PDB entry 1LWJ | X-ray diffraction, 2.50 A resolution | chains A and B

Chain A:
Name: 4-alpha-glucanotransferase
From: Thermotoga maritima
Notes: EC 2.4.1.25
Reference sequence: P80099 (MGTA_THEMA); residues 1-441 here = UniProt positions 1-441
Sequence (441 residues; numbered 1 to 441; the number before each row is that of its first residue):
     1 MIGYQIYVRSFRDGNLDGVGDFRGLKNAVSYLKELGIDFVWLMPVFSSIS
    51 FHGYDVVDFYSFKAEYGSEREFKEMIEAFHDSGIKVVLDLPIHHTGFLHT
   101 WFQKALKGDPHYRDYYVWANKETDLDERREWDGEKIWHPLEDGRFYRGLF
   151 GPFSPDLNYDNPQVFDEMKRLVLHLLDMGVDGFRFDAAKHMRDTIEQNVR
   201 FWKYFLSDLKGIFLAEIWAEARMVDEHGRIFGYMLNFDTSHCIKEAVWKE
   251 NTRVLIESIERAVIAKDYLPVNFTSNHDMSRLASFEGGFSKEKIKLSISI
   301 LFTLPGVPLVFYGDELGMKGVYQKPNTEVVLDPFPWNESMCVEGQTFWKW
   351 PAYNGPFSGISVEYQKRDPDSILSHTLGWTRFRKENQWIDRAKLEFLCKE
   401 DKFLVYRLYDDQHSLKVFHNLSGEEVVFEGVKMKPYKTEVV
Curated features (UniProtKB/Swiss-Prot):
  - active site: Asp186 (Nucleophile), Glu216 (Proton donor)
  - binding site (Ca(2+)): Asp13, Asn15, Asp17, Val19, Asp21
  - site: Asp278 (Transition state stabilizer)
Bound ions: Ca2+: Asp13, Asn15, Asp17, Val19, Asp21
Residues lining bound ligands: modified acarbose pentasaccharide (ACG): His52, Tyr54, Pro91, His94, Glu130, Trp131, Phe150, Ser154, Arg184, Asp186, Ala187, Lys189, His190, Glu216, Trp218, Ala219, Glu220, His277, Asp278, Tyr322, Lys324, Thr327

Chain B:
Name: 4-alpha-glucanotransferase
From: Thermotoga maritima
Notes: EC 2.4.1.25
Reference sequence: P80099 (MGTA_THEMA); residues 442-882 here correspond to UniProt positions 1-441 (UniProt number = residue number - 441)
Sequence (441 residues; each row starts with the number of its first residue):
   442 MIGYQIYVRSFRDGNLDGVGDFRGLKNAVSYLKELGIDFVWLMPVFSSIS
   492 FHGYDVVDFYSFKAEYGSEREFKEMIEAFHDSGIKVVLDLPIHHTGFLHT
   542 WFQKALKGDPHYRDYYVWANKETDLDERREWDGEKIWHPLEDGRFYRGLF
   592 GPFSPDLNYDNPQVFDEMKRLVLHLLDMGVDGFRFDAAKHMRDTIEQNVR
   642 FWKYFLSDLKGIFLAEIWAEARMVDEHGRIFGYMLNFDTSHCIKEAVWKE
   692 NTRVLIESIERAVIAKDYLPVNFTSNHDMSRLASFEGGFSKEKIKLSISI
   742 LFTLPGVPLVFYGDELGMKGVYQKPNTEVVLDPFPWNESMCVEGQTFWKW
   792 PAYNGPFSGISVEYQKRDPDSILSHTLGWTRFRKENQWIDRAKLEFLCKE
   842 DKFLVYRLYDDQHSLKVFHNLSGEEVVFEGVKMKPYKTEVV
Curated features (UniProtKB/Swiss-Prot):
  - active site: Asp627 (Nucleophile), Glu657 (Proton donor)
  - binding site (Ca(2+)): Asp454, Asn456, Asp458, Val460, Asp462
  - site: Asp719 (Transition state stabilizer)
Bound ions: Ca2+: Asp454, Asn456, Asp458, Val460, Asp462
Residues lining bound ligands: modified acarbose pentasaccharide (ACG): His493, Tyr495, His535, Glu571, Trp572, Phe591, Ser595, Arg625, Asp627, Ala628, Lys630, His631, Glu657, Trp659, Ala660, Glu661, His718, Asp719, Tyr763, Thr768

Chain A / chain B interface:
Contacting residue pairs (59; chain A residue first):
  Arg9(A) with Val460(B); Trp789(B), hydrogen bond (side chain-backbone)
  Asn15(A) with Ala505(B)
  Leu16(A) with Ser488(B), hydrogen bond (backbone-side chain); Ser489(B), hydrogen bond (backbone-backbone)
  Asp17(A) with Ser489(B); Ile490(B); Lys504(B), hydrogen bond (backbone-side chain); Ala505(B); Glu506(B), hydrogen bond (side chain-backbone)
  Gly18(A) with Ser489(B); Ile490(B)
  Val19(A) with Glu506(B)
  Ser47(A) with Leu457(B)
  Ser48(A) with Leu457(B); Asp458(B); Gly459(B)
  Ile49(A) with Asp458(B); Gly459(B); Met781(B); Phe788(B)
  Ser50(A) with Phe788(B)
  Phe51(A) with Phe788(B); Trp789(B); Lys790(B); Trp791(B)
  Lys63(A) with Asp458(B), hydrogen bond (side chain-backbone)
  Ala64(A) with Asn456(B); Asp458(B)
  Glu65(A) with Asp458(B), hydrogen bond (backbone-side chain); Val460(B)
  Phe97(A) with Cys782(B), hydrophobic
  Leu98(A) with Cys782(B); Val783(B); Glu784(B)
  Phe153(A) with Ser780(B); Cys782(B), hydrophobic; Phe798(B), hydrophobic
  Pro325(A) with Trp791(B)
  Asn326(A) with Trp791(B)
  Glu328(A) with Lys790(B); Trp791(B), hydrogen bond (side chain-backbone)
  Ser339(A) with Phe594(B)
  Cys341(A) with Phe538(B), hydrophobic; Leu539(B), hydrophobic; Phe594(B), hydrophobic
  Val342(A) with Leu539(B)
  Glu343(A) with Leu539(B)
  Phe347(A) with Ile490(B); Phe492(B)
  Trp348(A) with Arg450(B), hydrogen bond (backbone-side chain); Phe492(B); Trp789(B)
  Lys349(A) with Phe492(B)
  Trp350(A) with Phe492(B); Pro766(B); Asn767(B); Glu769(B), hydrogen bond (backbone-side chain)
  Phe357(A) with Phe594(B), hydrophobic
Interface residues without a listed pair, chain A (33 interface residues in all): Asp13, Val57, Met340, Gln345
Interface residues without a listed pair, chain B (33 interface residues in all): Asp454, Ser491, Val498, Gln786

In short:
The chain A/chain B interface involves 33 residues from each chain; the contacts include 10 hydrogen bonds.
Among the polar pairs are Arg9(A)-Trp789(B), Leu16(A)-Ser488(B) and Asp17(A)-Lys504(B). Bound to chain A:
modified acarbose pentasaccharide. Bound to chain B: modified acarbose pentasaccharide.
Chain A and chain B are both 4-alpha-glucanotransferase (Thermotoga maritima); the structure, Crystal
structure of T. maritima 4-alpha-glucanotransferase/acarbose complex, was determined by X-ray diffraction.
